PDB entry 7MEM | electron microscopy, 3.20 A resolution | chains E and D of the 12 polymer chains in the assembly

# Chain E
Molecule: Hemagglutinin HA1 chain
Source organism: Influenza A virus (strain swl A/California/04/2009 H1N1)
Reference sequence: C3W5S1 (C3W5S1_I09A0); the construct lacks a stretch of the UniProt sequence, so the offset changes along the chain: 11-55 = UniProt 18-62; 56-83 = UniProt 64-91; 84-92 = UniProt 93-101; 93-125 = UniProt 103-135; 3 more segments
Chain sequence (331 residues; each row starts with the number of its first residue; a row labelled like 125A-125C holds insertion residues (125A, then the next letters in order)):
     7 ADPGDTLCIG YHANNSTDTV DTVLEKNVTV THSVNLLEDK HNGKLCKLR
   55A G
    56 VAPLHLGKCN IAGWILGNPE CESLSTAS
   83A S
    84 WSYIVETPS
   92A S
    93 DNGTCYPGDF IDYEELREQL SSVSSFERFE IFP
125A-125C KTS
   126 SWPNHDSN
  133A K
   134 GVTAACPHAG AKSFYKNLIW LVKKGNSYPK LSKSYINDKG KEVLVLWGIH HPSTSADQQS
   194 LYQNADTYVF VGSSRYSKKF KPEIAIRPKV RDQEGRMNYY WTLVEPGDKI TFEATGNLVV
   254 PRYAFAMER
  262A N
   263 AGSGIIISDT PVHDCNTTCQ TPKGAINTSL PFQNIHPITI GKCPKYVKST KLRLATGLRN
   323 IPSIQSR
Disordered / not traced: 7-11, 325-329
Sequence notes: expression tag (7-10)
Disulfides: Cys-52/Cys-277, Cys-64/Cys-76, Cys-97/Cys-139, Cys-281/Cys-305
Covalently attached groups: glycan linked to Asn-33; N-acetylglucosamine (NAG) linked to Asn-94, Asn-278, Asn-289

# Chain D
Molecule: Hemagglutinin HA2 chain
Source organism: Influenza A virus (strain swl A/California/04/2009 H1N1)
Reference sequence: C3W5S1 (C3W5S1_I09A0); residues 1-174 here correspond to UniProt positions 345-518 (UniProt number = residue number + 344)
Chain sequence (174 residues; numbered 1 to 174; the number before each row is that of its first residue):
     1 GLFGAIAGFI EGGWTGMVDG WYGYHHQNEQ GSGYAADLKS TQNAIDGITN KVNSVIEKMN
    61 TQFTAVGKEF NHLEKRIENL NKKVDDGFLD IWTYNAELLV LLENERTLDY HDSNVKNLYE
   121 KVRSQLKNNA KEIGNGCFEF YHKCDNTCME SVKNGTYDYP KYSEEAKLNR EEID
Disordered / not traced: 1-11, 172-174
Sequence notes: engineered mutation Gly-47 (Glu391 in C3W5S1)
Disulfides: Cys-144/Cys-148

# Chain E / chain D interface
Pairs across the interface (11):
  Glu-106(E) with Arg-76(D)
  Glu-107(E) with His-72(D); Leu-73(D); Glu-74(D), hydrogen bond (side chain-backbone); Lys-75(D), hydrogen bond (side chain-backbone); Arg-76(D), salt bridge
  Glu-110(E) with Lys-75(D); Asn-79(D), hydrogen bond
  Arg-208(E) with His-72(D), hydrogen bond
  Ala-263(E) with Lys-75(D), hydrogen bond (backbone-side chain)
  Lys-307(E) with Asp-90(D), salt bridge
Also at the interface, not in a pair above, chain E (8 interface residues in all): Asp-104, Gln-111

# Summary
The interface between chain E and chain D involves 8 residues on one side and 7 on the other, with 5 hydrogen
bonds and 2 salt bridges. Polar contacts include Glu-107(E)/Arg-76(D), Lys-307(E)/Asp-90(D) and
Glu-107(E)/Glu-74(D). N-acetylglucosamine is covalently linked to Asn-94(E), Asn-278(E) and Asn-289(E).
Chain E is Hemagglutinin HA1 chain and chain D is Hemagglutinin HA2 chain, both from Influenza A virus (strain
swl A/California/04/2009 H1N1); the structure, CryoEM structure of monoclonal Fab 045-09 2B05 binding the
lateral patch of influenza virus H1 HA, was determined by electron microscopy.
